PDB entry 4Y5R | X-ray diffraction, 2.80 A resolution | chains D and E of the 6 polymer chains in the assembly

[Chain D]
Molecule: Methylamine dehydrogenase heavy chain
Source organism: Paracoccus denitrificans (strain Pd 1222)
Notes: EC 1.4.9.1
UniProt: A1BB97 (A1BB97_PARDP); residues 11-386 here correspond to UniProt positions 42-417 (UniProt number = residue number + 31)
Amino-acid sequence (376 residues; row label = number of the first residue in the row):
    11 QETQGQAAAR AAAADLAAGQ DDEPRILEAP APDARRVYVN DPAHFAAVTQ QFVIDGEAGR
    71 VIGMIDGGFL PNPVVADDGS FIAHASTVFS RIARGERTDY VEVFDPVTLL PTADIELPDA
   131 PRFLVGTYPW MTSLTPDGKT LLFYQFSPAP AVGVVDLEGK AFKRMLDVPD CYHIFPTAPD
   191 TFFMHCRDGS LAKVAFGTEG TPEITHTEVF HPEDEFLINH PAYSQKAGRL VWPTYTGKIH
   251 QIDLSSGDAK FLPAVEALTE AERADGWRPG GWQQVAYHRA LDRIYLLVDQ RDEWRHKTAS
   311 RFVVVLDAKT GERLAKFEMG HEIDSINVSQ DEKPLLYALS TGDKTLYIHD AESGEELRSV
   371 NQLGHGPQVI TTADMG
Disulfide bonds: Cys181-Cys196

[Chain E]
Molecule: Methylamine dehydrogenase light chain
Source organism: Paracoccus denitrificans
Notes: EC 1.4.9.1
UniProt: P22619 (DHML_PARDE); residues 7-131 here correspond to UniProt positions 64-188 (UniProt number = residue number + 57)
Amino-acid sequence (125 residues; numbered 7 to 131; the number before each row is that of its first residue):
     7 TDPRAKWVPQ DNDIQACDYW RHCSIDGNIC DCSGGSLTNC PPGTKLATAS WVASCYNPTD
    67 GQSYLIAYRD CCGYNVSGRC PCLNTEGELP VYRPEFANDI IWCFGAEDDA MTYHCTISPI
   127 VGKAS
Disulfide bonds: Cys23-Cys88, Cys29-Cys61, Cys36-Cys121, Cys38-Cys86, Cys46-Cys77, Cys78-Cys109
Modified residues: Trp57 (7-hydroxy-L-tryptophan; 0AF)
UniProt features mapped onto this chain:
  - modified residue: Trp57 (Tryptophylquinone)
  - cross-link: Trp57 to Trp108 (Tryptophan tryptophylquinone (Trp-Trp))
What the authors report for this chain:
  - post-translational modification sites: Trp57 (citing earlier work)

[Chain D / chain E interface]
Pairs across the interface - 64 pairs, chain D then chain E:
  Gln14(D) - Gln21(E)
  Gly15(D) - Asp19(E)
  Gly15(D) - Ile20(E)  hydrogen bond (backbone-backbone)
  Gly15(D) - Gln21(E)
  Gln16(D) - Asn18(E)
  Gln16(D) - Asp19(E)
  Ala18(D) - Ile20(E)  hydrophobic
  Ala19(D) - Asn18(E)
  Ala19(D) - Asp19(E)
  Ala19(D) - Ile20(E)  hydrophobic
  Ala22(D) - Arg27(E)
  Ala22(D) - Leu43(E)  hydrophobic
  Leu26(D) - Asn63(E)
  Leu26(D) - Ile126(E)  hydrophobic
  Asp32(D) - Thr44(E)
  Glu33(D) - Asn45(E)
  Pro34(D) - Thr44(E)
  Pro34(D) - Asn45(E)
  Pro34(D) - Leu52(E)
  Pro34(D) - Arg75(E)
  Arg35(D) - Asn45(E)  hydrogen bond (backbone-side chain)
  Arg35(D) - Cys46(E)  hydrogen bond (backbone-backbone)
  Ile36(D) - Cys46(E)
  Ile36(D) - Pro47(E)
  Ile36(D) - Thr50(E)
  Ile36(D) - Lys51(E)
  Ile36(D) - Leu52(E)
  Leu37(D) - Gly40(E)
  Leu37(D) - Gly41(E)
  Leu37(D) - Asn45(E)
  Leu37(D) - Cys46(E)  hydrogen bond (backbone-backbone)
  Leu37(D) - Pro48(E)
  Ala39(D) - Pro48(E)
  Val58(D) - Asn81(E)
  Gln60(D) - Val82(E)  hydrogen bond (side chain-backbone)
  Gln60(D) - Ser83(E)
  Arg70(D) - Gln21(E)
  Arg70(D) - Asp37(E)  salt bridge
  Arg70(D) - Gly41(E)  hydrogen bond (side chain-backbone)
  Val71(D) - Cys38(E)
  Val71(D) - Gly40(E)  hydrogen bond (backbone-backbone)
  Val71(D) - Arg85(E)
  Ile72(D) - Gly40(E)
  Ile72(D) - Pro48(E)
  Gly73(D) - Ser39(E)
  Met74(D) - Ser39(E)
  Met74(D) - Tyr80(E)  hydrogen bond (backbone-side chain)
  Met74(D) - Ser83(E)
  Met74(D) - His120(E)
  Asp76(D) - Tyr80(E)
  Asp76(D) - Asn81(E)  hydrogen bond (side chain-backbone)
  Val117(D) - Pro48(E)
  Thr118(D) - Pro48(E)
  Thr118(D) - Gly49(E)  hydrogen bond (backbone-backbone)
  Leu119(D) - Pro48(E)  hydrophobic
  Leu119(D) - Tyr80(E)
  Leu120(D) - Lys51(E)
  Val370(D) - Arg85(E)
  Asn371(D) - Arg85(E)  hydrogen bond (backbone-side chain)
  Gln372(D) - Gly84(E)
  Gln372(D) - Arg85(E)  hydrogen bond (backbone-side chain)
  Gln372(D) - Cys86(E)
  Gln372(D) - Pro87(E)
  Leu373(D) - Arg85(E)
Also at the interface, not in a pair above, chain D (35 interface residues in all): Thr13, Ala23, Glu38, Phe62, Ile75
Also at the interface, not in a pair above, chain E (39 interface residues in all): Asp17, Tyr25, Trp26, Ser42, Tyr70, Gly79, Ile123

[Overview]
Chain D and chain E form an interface of 35 and 39 residues respectively; the contacts include 12 hydrogen
bonds and 1 salt bridge. Polar pairs include Arg70(D)-Asp37(E), Arg35(D)-Asn45(E) and Gln60(D)-Val82(E). The
paper reports a modification site at Trp57(E).
Here chain D is Methylamine dehydrogenase heavy chain (Paracoccus denitrificans (strain Pd 1222)) and chain E
is Methylamine dehydrogenase light chain (Paracoccus denitrificans). Entry 4Y5R (Crystal Structure of a T67A
MauG/pre-Methylamine Dehydrogenase Complex) was determined by X-ray diffraction.
